1FNT - chains E and F of the 42 polymer chains in the assembly; structure by X-ray diffraction, 3.20 A resolution.

== Chain E ==
Protein: Proteasome component PUP2
Organism: Saccharomyces cerevisiae
Notes: EC 3.4.99.46
UniProt: P32379 (PSA5_YEAST); numbering as in UniProt (aligned over 1-260)
Amino-acid sequence (260 residues; numbered 1 to 260; the number before each row is that of its first residue):
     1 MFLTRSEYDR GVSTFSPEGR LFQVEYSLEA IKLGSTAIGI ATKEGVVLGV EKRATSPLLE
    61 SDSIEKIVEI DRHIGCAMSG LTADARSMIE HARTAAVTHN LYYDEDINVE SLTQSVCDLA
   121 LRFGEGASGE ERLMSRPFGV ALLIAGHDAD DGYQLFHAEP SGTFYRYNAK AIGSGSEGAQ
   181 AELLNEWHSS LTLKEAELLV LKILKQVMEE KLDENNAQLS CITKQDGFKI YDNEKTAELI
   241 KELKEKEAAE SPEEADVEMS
Not modelled in the structure: 1-6, 251-260
Metal / ion sites: Mg2+: Glu105 (shared with 2 residues of chain M)

== Chain F ==
Protein: Proteasome component PRE5
Organism: Saccharomyces cerevisiae
Notes: EC 3.4.99.46
UniProt: P40302 (PSA1_YEAST); numbering as in UniProt (aligned over 1-234)
Amino-acid sequence (234 residues; numbered 1 to 234; the number before each row is that of its first residue):
     1 MFRNNYDGDT VTFSPTGRLF QVEYALEAIK QGSVTVGLRS NTHAVLVALK RNADELSSYQ
    61 KKIIKCDEHM GLSLAGLAPD ARVLSNYLRQ QCNYSSLVFN RKLAVERAGH LLCDKAQKNT
   121 QSYGGRPYGV GLLIIGYDKS GAHLLEFQPS GNVTELYGTA IGARSQGAKT YLERTLDTFI
   181 KIDGNPDELI KAGVEAISQS LRDESLTVDN LSIAIVGKDT PFTIYDGEAV AKYI
Not modelled in the structure: 1
Curated features (UniProtKB/Swiss-Prot):
  - modified residue: Ser14 (Phosphoserine)
  - cross-link: Lys191 (Glycyl lysine isopeptide (Lys-Gly) (interchain with G-Cter in ubiquitin))

== Interface between chain E and chain F ==
Pairs across the interface (33; chain E residue first):
  Ser13(E) with Arg126(F)
  Phe15(E) with Gln21(F), hydrogen bond (backbone-side chain); Tyr24(F); Ala25(F), hydrophobic; Pro127(F)
  Ser16(E) with Tyr24(F)
  Pro17(E) with Tyr24(F), hydrophobic
  Gly19(E) with Tyr24(F); Ala28(F)
  Gln114(E) with Arg82(F), hydrogen bond
  Asp118(E) with Arg82(F), salt bridge
  Leu121(E) with Pro79(F), hydrophobic
  Glu125(E) with Gly124(F)
  Ser128(E) with Asn119(F); Ser122(F), hydrogen bond (side chain-backbone); Tyr123(F); Gly125(F), hydrogen bond (side chain-backbone)
  Ser161(E) with Pro79(F)
  Gly162(E) with Pro79(F)
  Thr163(E) with Ala78(F); Pro79(F)
  Phe164(E) with Gln60(F)
  Tyr165(E) with Ala53(F), hydrophobic; Ser58(F); Gln60(F)
  Arg166(E) with Ser57(F); Ser58(F), hydrogen bond (backbone-backbone)
  Tyr167(E) with Leu56(F); Ser57(F)
  Asn168(E) with Leu56(F), hydrogen bond (backbone-backbone)
  Ala169(E) with Leu56(F)
  Gln180(E) with Asp54(F)
  Leu184(E) with Asp54(F)
Interface residues without a listed pair, chain E (27 interface residues in all): Thr14, Glu18, Leu21, Arg122, Leu183, Trp187
Interface residues without a listed pair, chain F (27 interface residues in all): Gly8, Glu27, Gln31, Arg51, Asn52, Val83, Lys118

== Overview ==
Chain E and chain F each contribute 27 residues to their interface, with 6 hydrogen bonds and 1 salt bridge.
Polar contacts include Asp118(E)-Arg82(F), Phe15(E)-Gln21(F) and Gln114(E)-Arg82(F).
Chain E is Proteasome component PUP2 and chain F is Proteasome component PRE5, both from Saccharomyces
cerevisiae; the structure, Crystal structure of the 20S proteasome from yeast in complex with the proteasome
activator PA26 from ..., was determined by X-ray diffraction.
